3PCO - chains A and B of the 4 polymer chains in the assembly; structure by X-ray diffraction, 3.02 A resolution.

# Chain A
Name: Phenylalanyl-tRNA synthetase, alpha subunit
Organism: Escherichia coli
Notes: fragment: ligase
UniProt: C9QTZ3 (C9QTZ3_ECOD1); numbering as in UniProt (aligned over 1-327)
Amino-acid sequence (327 residues; row label = number of the first residue in the row):
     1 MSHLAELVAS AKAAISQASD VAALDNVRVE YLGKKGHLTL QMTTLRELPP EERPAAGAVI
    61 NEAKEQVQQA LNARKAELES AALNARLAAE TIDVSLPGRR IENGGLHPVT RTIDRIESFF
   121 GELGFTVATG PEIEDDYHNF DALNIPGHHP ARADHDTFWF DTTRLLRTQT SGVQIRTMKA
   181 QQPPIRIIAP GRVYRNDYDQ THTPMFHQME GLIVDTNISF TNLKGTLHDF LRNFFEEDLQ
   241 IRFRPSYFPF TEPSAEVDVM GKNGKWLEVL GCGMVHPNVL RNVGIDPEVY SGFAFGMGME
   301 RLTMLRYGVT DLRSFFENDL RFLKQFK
Unresolved in the structure: 1-85
Ligand contacts:
  - adenosine monophosphate (AMP): R195, T201, H202, T203, M205, F206, Q208, E268, G298, R301, L312
  - phenylalanine (PHE): H155, Q169, S171, Q174, R195, Q208, E210, F248, F250, T251, G271, C272, G273, A294, F295, G296
From the paper describing this entry:
  - specificity-determining residues: T251 (proposed by the authors, not directly observed)
  - mutagenesis - A294G: increased catalytic activity on para-halogenated Phe analogs (citing earlier work)
  - mutagenesis - T251G/A294G: increased catalytic activity on p-acetylphenylalanine (citing earlier work)

# Chain B
Name: Phenylalanyl-tRNA synthetase, beta chain
Organism: Escherichia coli
UniProt: P07395 (SYFB_ECOLI); residues 1-795 here = UniProt positions 1-795
Amino-acid sequence (795 residues; numbered 1 to 795; the number before each row is that of its first residue):
     1 MKFSELWLRE WVNPAIDSDA LANQITMAGL EVDGVEPVAG SFHGVVVGEV VECAQHPNAD
    61 KLRVTKVNVG GDRLLDIVCG APNCRQGLRV AVATIGAVLP GDFKIKAAKL RGEPSEGMLC
   121 SFSELGISDD HSGIIELPAD APIGTDIREY LKLDDNTIEI SVTPNRADCL GIIGVARDVA
   181 VLNQLPLVQP EIVPVGATID DTLPITVEAP EACPRYLGRV VKGINVKAPT PLWMKEKLRR
   241 CGIRSIDAVV DVTNYVLLEL GQPMHAFDKD RIEGGIVVRM AKEGETLVLL DGTEAKLNAD
   301 TLVIADHNKA LAMGGIFGGE HSGVNDETQN VLLECAFFSP LSITGRARRH GLHTDASHRY
   361 ERGVDPALQH KAMERATRLL IDICGGEAGP VIDITNEATL PKRATITLRR SKLDRLIGHH
   421 IADEQVTDIL RRLGCEVTEG KDEWQAVAPS WRFDMEIEED LVEEVARVYG YNNIPDEPVQ
   481 ASLIMGTHRE ADLSLKRVKT LLNDKGYQEV ITYSFVDPKV QQMIHPGVEA LLLPSPISVE
   541 MSAMRLSLWT GLLATVVYNQ NRQQNRVRIF ESGLRFVPDT QAPLGIRQDL MLAGVICGNR
   601 YEEHWNLAKE TVDFYDLKGD LESVLDLTGK LNEVEFRAEA NPALHPGQSA AIYLKGERIG
   661 FVGVVHPELE RKLDLNGRTL VFELEWNKLA DRVVPQAREI SRFPANRRDI AVVVAENVPA
   721 ADILSECKKV GVNQVVGVNL FDVYRGKGVA EGYKSLAISL ILQDTSRTLE EEEIAATVAK
   781 CVEALKERFQ ASLRD
Curated features (UniProtKB/Swiss-Prot):
  - binding site (Mg(2+)): D454, D460, E463, E464

# Interface between chain A and chain B
Contacting residue pairs - 145 pairs, chain A then chain B:
  L96(A) with W605(B)
  P97(A) with H604(B), hydrogen bond (backbone-side chain); W605(B), hydrogen bond (backbone-side chain)
  G98(A) with H604(B), hydrogen bond (backbone-side chain)
  R99(A) with N606(B), hydrogen bond; L607(B)
  R100(A) with Y601(B)
  I101(A) with K505(B); R566(B); Y601(B)
  E102(A) with G506(B)
  N103(A) with N503(B), hydrogen bond (side chain-backbone); D504(B)
  G104(A) with N503(B), hydrogen bond (backbone-side chain); Y507(B)
  G105(A) with N503(B), hydrogen bond (backbone-side chain); Q508(B), hydrogen bond (backbone-side chain); E509(B), hydrogen bond (backbone-backbone)
  L106(A) with N503(B), hydrogen bond (backbone-side chain); Q508(B); E509(B)
  H107(A) with E509(B), hydrogen bond (backbone-side chain); I511(B)
  V109(A) with I511(B), hydrophobic
  T110(A) with K499(B); E509(B), hydrogen bond
  D114(A) with K496(B), salt bridge
  E117(A) with K496(B), salt bridge
  P131(A) with Q588(B)
  E132(A) with S514(B); L574(B); F576(B); Q588(B), hydrogen bond (backbone-side chain)
  I133(A) with L531(B), hydrophobic; F576(B), hydrophobic; L584(B); I586(B), hydrophobic; Q588(B), hydrogen bond (backbone-side chain)
  E134(A) with L584(B)
  D135(A) with L584(B)
  H148(A) with L341(B); T344(B)
  P150(A) with P164(B), hydrophobic
  A153(A) with R348(B)
  F158(A) with S535(B); P536(B); I537(B), hydrophobic
  W159(A) with L533(B); P534(B)
  F160(A) with L532(B); L533(B), hydrophobic; P534(B); M544(B), hydrophobic
  R164(A) with L531(B); L584(B); G585(B)
  L166(A) with M544(B), hydrophobic
  R186(A) with S482(B), hydrogen bond (side chain-backbone)
  R192(A) with I511(B); T512(B), hydrogen bond (side chain-backbone); S514(B), hydrogen bond; R545(B); E571(B), salt bridge; S572(B)
  Y194(A) with S514(B), hydrogen bond; F515(B), hydrophobic
  T203(A) with Y513(B)
  P204(A) with Y513(B); F515(B); I537(B), hydrophobic
  M205(A) with I511(B), hydrophobic; T512(B); Y513(B), hydrophobic; S514(B)
  H207(A) with I511(B)
  N217(A) with Q480(B), hydrogen bond (side chain-backbone)
  S219(A) with R415(B); L416(B); I417(B); G418(B)
  F220(A) with L416(B), hydrogen bond (backbone-backbone); I417(B), hydrogen bond (backbone-backbone); Y471(B), hydrophobic; I474(B), hydrophobic
  T221(A) with I417(B), hydrogen bond (backbone-backbone); G418(B); I474(B); P475(B); D476(B); E477(B)
  N222(A) with E477(B), hydrogen bond (backbone-backbone); P478(B); V479(B)
  K224(A) with Y471(B), hydrogen bond (side chain-backbone); N472(B); I474(B); D476(B)
  G225(A) with D476(B)
  T226(A) with V479(B)
  H228(A) with D476(B), salt bridge
  R242(A) with T26(B)
  F243(A) with M27(B); Y471(B), hydrophobic; N472(B)
  R244(A) with T26(B), hydrogen bond (side chain-backbone); M27(B); G29(B), hydrogen bond (side chain-backbone); E31(B), salt bridge; Y471(B)
  P245(A) with M27(B); A28(B); G29(B); R467(B); Y471(B), hydrophobic
  Y247(A) with T163(B); N165(B)
  E252(A) with E459(B); D460(B); E463(B)
  P253(A) with E463(B); Y471(B)
  S254(A) with Y471(B), hydrogen bond (backbone-side chain)
  A255(A) with Y471(B), hydrophobic
  M274(A) with L416(B), hydrophobic
  H276(A) with I457(B)
  P277(A) with I457(B), hydrophobic; E459(B)
  E288(A) with R409(B), salt bridge
  F316(A) with I511(B); Y513(B), hydrophobic
  E317(A) with Y558(B)
  N318(A) with V510(B); I511(B); T512(B); T555(B); N559(B), hydrogen bond (backbone-side chain)
  D319(A) with Y558(B); N559(B); R562(B), salt bridge
  L320(A) with N559(B), hydrogen bond (backbone-side chain); Q564(B); V567(B), hydrophobic
  R321(A) with R562(B)
  L323(A) with Q508(B); E509(B)
Interface residues without a listed pair, chain A (72 interface residues in all): N196, Y198, I213, E256, F293, F315, K324
Interface residues without a listed pair, chain B (84 interface residues in all): R362, H419, V462, A481, M541, R568, I569, G573, R600

# Summary
72 residues of chain A face 84 of chain B across their interface; the contacts include 29 hydrogen bonds and 7
salt bridges. Polar pairs include D114(A)-K496(B), E117(A)-K496(B) and R192(A)-E571(B). Bound to chain A:
phenylalanine and adenosine monophosphate. The paper reports that A294G of chain A increases catalytic
activity on para-halogenated Phe analogs; the specificity determinant T251(A).
Chain A is Phenylalanyl-tRNA synthetase, alpha subunit and chain B is Phenylalanyl-tRNA synthetase, beta
chain, both from Escherichia coli; the structure, crystal structure of E. coli phenylalanine-tRNA synthetase
complexed with phenylalanine and AMP, was determined by X-ray diffraction.
